6YYT - chains D and Q of the 8 polymer chains in the assembly; structure by electron microscopy, 2.90 A resolution.

[Chain D]
Protein: nsp8
From: Severe acute respiratory syndrome coronavirus 2
Notes: EC 3.4.19.12, 3.4.22.-, 3.4.22.69, 2.7.7.48, 3.6.4.12, 3.6.4.13, 3.1.13.-, 3.1.-.-, 2.1.1.-
UniProtKB: P0DTD1 (R1AB_SARS2); residues 1-198 here correspond to UniProt positions 3943-4140 (UniProt number = residue number + 3942)
Amino-acid sequence (201 residues; numbered -2 to 198; the number before each row is that of its first residue; numbers below 1 keep their minus sign (Ser-2 is residue -2)):
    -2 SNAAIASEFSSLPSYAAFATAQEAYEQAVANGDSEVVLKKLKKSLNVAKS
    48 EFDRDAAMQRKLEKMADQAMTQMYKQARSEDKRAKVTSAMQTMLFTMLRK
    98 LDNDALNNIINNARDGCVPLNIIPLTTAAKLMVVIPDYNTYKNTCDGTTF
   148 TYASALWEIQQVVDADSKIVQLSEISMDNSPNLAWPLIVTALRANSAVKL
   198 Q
Disordered / not traced: -2 to 5, 192-198
Sequence notes: expression tag (-2 to 0)
UniProt features mapped onto this chain:
  - site: Gln198 (Cleavage)
What the authors report for this chain:
  - binding site for RNA product: Lys58
  - mutagenesis - K58A: abolished growth (citing earlier work)

[Chain Q]
Molecule: RNA product
Sequence (18 nucleotides; numbered 1 to 18; the number before each row is that of its first residue):
     1 UUUUCAUGCUACGCGUAG
Disordered / not traced: 1-4

[Interface between chain D and chain Q]
Contacting residue pairs (6):
  Asp50(D) - U16(Q)  sugar contact
  Asp50(D) - A17(Q)  sugar contact
  Arg51(D) - G15(Q)  sugar contact
  Arg51(D) - U16(Q)  hydrogen bond to the sugar
  Ala54(D) - A17(Q)  phosphate contact
  Ala54(D) - G18(Q)  phosphate contact
Also at the interface, not in a pair above, chain D (5 interface residues in all): Lys36, Arg57
Also at the interface, not in a pair above, chain Q (5 interface residues in all): G8

[In short]
Chain D and chain Q each contribute 5 residues to their interface, with 1 hydrogen bond. Its one
hydrogen-bonded contact is Arg51(D)-U16(Q). From the paper: a binding site for RNA product at Lys58(D); K58A
of chain D abolishes growth.
Chain D is nsp8 (Severe acute respiratory syndrome coronavirus 2) and chain Q is RNA product; the structure,
Structure of replicating SARS-CoV-2 polymerase, was determined by electron microscopy.
